7TJX - chains D and G of the 7 polymer chains in the assembly; structure by electron microscopy, 4.00 A resolution.

== Chain D ==
Protein: ATP synthase subunit beta
Source organism: Saccharomyces cerevisiae
Notes: EC 7.1.2.2
Reference sequence: P00830 (ATPB_YEAST); residues 1-478 here correspond to UniProt positions 34-511 (UniProt number = residue number + 33)
Amino-acid sequence (478 residues; each row starts with the number of its first residue):
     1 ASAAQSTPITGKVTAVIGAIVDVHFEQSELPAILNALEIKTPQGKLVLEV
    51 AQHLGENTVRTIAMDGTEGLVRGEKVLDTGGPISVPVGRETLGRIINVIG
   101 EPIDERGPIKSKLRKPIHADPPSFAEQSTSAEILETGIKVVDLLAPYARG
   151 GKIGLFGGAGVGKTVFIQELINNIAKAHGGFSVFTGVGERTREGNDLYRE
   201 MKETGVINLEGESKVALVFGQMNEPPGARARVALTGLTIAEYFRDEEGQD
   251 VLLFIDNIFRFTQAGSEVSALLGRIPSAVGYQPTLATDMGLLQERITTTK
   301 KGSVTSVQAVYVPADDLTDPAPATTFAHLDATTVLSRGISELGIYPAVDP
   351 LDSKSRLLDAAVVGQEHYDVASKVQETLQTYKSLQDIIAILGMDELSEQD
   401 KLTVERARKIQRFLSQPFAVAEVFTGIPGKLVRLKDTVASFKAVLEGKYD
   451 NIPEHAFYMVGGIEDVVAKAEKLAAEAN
Unresolved in the structure: 1-8, 389-402, 476-478
Ion coordination: Mg2+: Thr164, Glu193 (together with ADP, phosphate ion)
Small-molecule neighbours: ADP (adenosine-5'-diphosphate): Ala159, Gly160, Val161, Gly162, Lys163, Thr164, Val165, Arg190, Glu193, Tyr345, Phe418, Ala421, Phe424, Thr425
Swiss-Prot annotation at these positions:
  - binding site (ATP): Gly157 to Thr164
  - modified residue: Thr79 (Phosphothreonine), Thr204 (Phosphothreonine), Ser340 (Phosphoserine)

== Chain G ==
Protein: ATP synthase subunit gamma
Source organism: Saccharomyces cerevisiae
Reference sequence: P38077 (ATPG_YEAST); residues 1-278 here correspond to UniProt positions 34-311 (UniProt number = residue number + 33)
Amino-acid sequence (278 residues; numbered 1 to 278; the number before each row is that of its first residue):
     1 ATLKEVEMRLKSIKNIEKITKTMKIVASTRLSKAEKAKISAKKMDEAEQL
    51 FYKNAETKNLDVEATETGAPKELIVAITSDKGLCGSIHSQLAKAVRRHLN
   101 DQPNADIVTIGDKIKMQLLRTHPNNIKLSINGIGKDAPTFQESALIADKL
   151 LSVMKAGTYPKISIFYNDPVSSLSFEPSEKPIFNAKTIEQSPSFGKFEID
   201 TDANVPRDLFEYTLANQMLTAMAQGYAAEISARRNAMDNASKNAGDMINR
   251 YSILYNRTRQAVITNELVDIITGASSLG
Unresolved in the structure: 1, 60-70, 277-278

== Interface between chain D and chain G ==
Residue-residue contacts (4; chain D residue first):
  Ile275(D) with Ala274(G), hydrophobic
  Pro276(D) with Ile270(G)
  Ile387(D) with Thr22(G); Met23(G), hydrophobic
Also at the interface, not in a pair above, chain D (4 interface residues in all): Val279
Also at the interface, not in a pair above, chain G (5 interface residues in all): Glu266

== Overview ==
4 residues of chain D and 5 residues of chain G are in contact. Ligands of chain D: ADP. Thr164(D) and
Glu193(D) coordinate Mg2+. UniProt lists 8 ATP-binding residues on chain D.
Here chain D is ATP synthase subunit beta and chain G is ATP synthase subunit gamma, both from Saccharomyces
cerevisiae. Entry 7TJX (Yeast ATP synthase F1 region State 1binding(a-d) with 10 mM ATP) was determined by
electron microscopy, deposited together with 7TJS, 7TJT, 7TJU, 7TJV, 7TJW, 7TJY and 30 further entries.
